PDB entry 8UJM | X-ray diffraction, 2.16 A resolution | chain A

# Chain A
Molecule: CTD nuclear envelope phosphatase 1, Nuclear envelope phosphatase-regulatory subunit 1
From: Homo sapiens
Reference sequence: chimeric construct of O95476, H3BUT5: residues 2-206 from O95476 (CNEP1_HUMAN) positions 40-244 (UniProt number = residue number + 38); residues 239-270 from H3BUT5 positions 59-90 (UniProt number = residue number - 180)
Chain sequence (276 residues; numbered 1 to 276; the number before each row is that of its first residue):
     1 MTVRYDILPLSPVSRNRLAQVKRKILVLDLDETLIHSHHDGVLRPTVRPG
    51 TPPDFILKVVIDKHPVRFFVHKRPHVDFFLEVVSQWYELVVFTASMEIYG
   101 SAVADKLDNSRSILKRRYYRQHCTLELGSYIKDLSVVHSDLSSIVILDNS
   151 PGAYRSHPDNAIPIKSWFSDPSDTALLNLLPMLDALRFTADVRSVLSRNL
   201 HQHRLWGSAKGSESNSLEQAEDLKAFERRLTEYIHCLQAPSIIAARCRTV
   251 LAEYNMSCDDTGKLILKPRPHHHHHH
Not modelled in the structure: 1-5, 42-49, 200-207, 257-276
Disulfides: Cys236-Cys247
Construct notes: initiating methionine (1); linker (207-238); expression tag (271-276)
Metal / ion sites: Mg2+: Asp29, Asp31, Asn149
What the authors report for this chain:
  - Mg2+ coordination through a water molecule: Glu32
  - catalytic residues: Asp29
  - mutagenesis - D29E: abolished catalytic activity
  - mutagenesis - E32S, R120A: decreased catalytic activity on pNPP
  - mutagenesis - E32S: decreased catalytic activity on lipin 1alpha
  - mutagenesis - R120A: abolished catalytic activity on lipin 1alpha
  - mutagenesis - S194D, V195E: decreased stability in response to sNEP1R1
  - disease-associated variants - L34H, W167R: decreased stability (proposed by the authors, not directly observed)

# Summary
The Mg2+ site is built by Asp29, Asp31 and Asn149. The paper reports the catalytic residue Asp29; E32S and
R120A reduce catalytic activity on pNPP; 7 substitutions were tested in all.
Chain A is CTD nuclear envelope phosphatase 1, Nuclear envelope phosphatase-regulatory subunit 1 (Homo
sapiens); the structure, Crystal structure of human CTDNEP1-NEP1R1 protein phosphatase complex with magnesium,
was determined by X-ray diffraction, deposited together with 8UJL.
